PDB entry 7OOI | X-ray diffraction, 2.28 A resolution | chain A

== Chain A ==
Name: JD1 VH domain
Organism: Homo sapiens
Sequence (125 residues; row label = number of the first residue in the row; note: 8 numbers in that range are skipped by the numbering (no residue carries them; nothing is unmodelled there); a row labelled like 111a-111c holds insertion residues (111a, then the next letters in order)):
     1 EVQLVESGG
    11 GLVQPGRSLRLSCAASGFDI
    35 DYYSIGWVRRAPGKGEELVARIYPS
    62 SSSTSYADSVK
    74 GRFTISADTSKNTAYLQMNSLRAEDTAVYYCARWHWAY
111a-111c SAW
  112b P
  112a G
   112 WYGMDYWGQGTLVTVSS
Unresolved in the structure: 128
Disulfides: Cys23-Cys104

== Summary ==
Chain A is JD1 VH domain (Homo sapiens); the structure, Anti-EphA1 JD1 VH domain, was determined by X-ray
diffraction (same publication as 7OMN).
